PDB entry 1AL2 | X-ray diffraction, 2.90 A resolution | chains 1 and 4 of the 5 polymer chains in the assembly

# Chain 1
Name: P1/mahoney poliovirus
From: Human poliovirus 1
Notes: fragment: virus protomer
Reference sequence: P03300 (POLH_POL1M); residues 1-302 here correspond to UniProt positions 579-880 (UniProt number = residue number + 578)
Chain sequence (302 residues; each row starts with the number of its first residue):
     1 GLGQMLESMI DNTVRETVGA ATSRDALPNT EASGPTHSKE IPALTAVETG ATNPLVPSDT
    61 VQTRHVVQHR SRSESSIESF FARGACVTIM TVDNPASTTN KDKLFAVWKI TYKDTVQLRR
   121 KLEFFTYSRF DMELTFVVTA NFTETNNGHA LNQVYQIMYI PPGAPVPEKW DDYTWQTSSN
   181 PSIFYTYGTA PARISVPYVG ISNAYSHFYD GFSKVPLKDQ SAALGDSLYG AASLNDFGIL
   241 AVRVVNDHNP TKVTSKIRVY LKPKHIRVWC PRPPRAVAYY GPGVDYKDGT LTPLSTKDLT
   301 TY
Unresolved in the structure: 1-19
Differences from the reference sequence: engineered mutation Ile160 (Val738 in P03300)
Residues lining bound ligands: sphingosine (SPH): Ile110, Tyr112, Phe130, Met132, Leu134, Ile157, Tyr159, Pro181, Ile183, Ile194, Val196, Val199, Tyr205, Ser206, His207, Asp236, Phe237, Leu240

# Chain 4
Name: P1/mahoney poliovirus
From: Human poliovirus 1
Notes: fragment: virus protomer; engineered mutation(s): CHAIN 1, V160I
Reference sequence: P03299 (POLG_POL1M); residues 2-69 here correspond to UniProt positions 1-68 (UniProt number = residue number - 1)
Chain sequence (68 residues; each row starts with the number of its first residue):
     2 GAQVSSQKVG AHENSNRAYG GSTINYTTIN YYRDSASNAA SKQDFSQDPS KFTEPIKDVL
    62 IKTAPMLN
Unresolved in the structure: 15-22

# Chain 1 / chain 4 interface
Contacting residue pairs (49):
  Ala20(1) with Phe46(4)
  Ala21(1) with Phe46(4); Ser47(4), hydrogen bond (backbone-backbone)
  Thr22(1) with Asp45(4); Phe46(4); Ser47(4)
  Ser23(1) with Lys43(4); Asp45(4), hydrogen bond (backbone-backbone); Ser47(4)
  Arg24(1) with Ser7(4), hydrogen bond (side chain-backbone); Gln8(4); Lys9(4), hydrogen bond (backbone-side chain)
  Glu40(1) with Thr64(4)
  Ile41(1) with Lys63(4); Thr64(4), hydrogen bond (backbone-backbone); Pro66(4)
  Pro42(1) with Lys63(4)
  Thr45(1) with Met67(4)
  Ala46(1) with Met67(4); Leu68(4), hydrophobic
  Thr49(1) with Ile57(4); Met67(4)
  Ala51(1) with Thr54(4); Leu61(4), hydrophobic
  Thr52(1) with Thr54(4), hydrogen bond (backbone-backbone)
  Pro54(1) with Glu55(4); Leu61(4); Lys63(4)
  Leu55(1) with Lys63(4)
  Val56(1) with Lys63(4)
  Asp59(1) with Lys63(4), salt bridge
  Ser71(1) with Lys9(4), hydrogen bond
  Ser76(1) with Asp45(4)
  Glu78(1) with Ala41(4); Asp45(4)
  Asp131(1) with Ser36(4); Ala37(4)
  Ser195(1) with Ala37(4), hydrogen bond (side chain-backbone); Ser38(4)
  Val196(1) with Ala37(4)
  Pro197(1) with Ala37(4), hydrophobic
  Lys264(1) with Ala37(4), hydrogen bond (side chain-backbone); Ser38(4), hydrogen bond (side chain-backbone); Asn39(4), hydrogen bond (side chain-backbone)
  His265(1) with Ser36(4); Asn39(4), hydrogen bond (side chain-backbone); Ala40(4), hydrogen bond (side chain-backbone); Ala41(4)
  Pro271(1) with Phe53(4)
Other interface residues (no listed pair), chain 1 (32 interface residues in all): Lys39, Gly50, Asn53, Ser79, Ala82
Other interface residues (no listed pair), chain 4 (25 interface residues in all): Pro56, Ala65

# Overview
32 residues of chain 1 and 25 residues of chain 4 are in contact, with 13 hydrogen bonds and 1 salt bridge.
Among the polar pairs are Asp59(1)-Lys63(4), Arg24(1)-Ser7(4) and Arg24(1)-Lys9(4). Chain 1 binds sphingosine.
Here chain 1 is P1/mahoney poliovirus and chain 4 is P1/mahoney poliovirus, both from Human poliovirus 1.
Entry 1AL2 (P1/mahoney poliovirus, single site mutant V1160I) was determined by X-ray diffraction, deposited
together with 1AR6, 1AR7, 1AR8, 1AR9 and 1ASJ.
